4TRC - chains A and B; structure by X-ray diffraction, 2.40 A resolution.

== Chain A (and B) ==
Name: Purine phosphoribosyltransferase (GpT-1)
Source organism: Sulfolobus solfataricus
Notes: EC 2.4.2.-; chain B of this document is another copy of the same molecule, construct and numbering; everything in this record applies to it too
UniProt: Q97W95 (Q97W95_SULSO); residue numbers follow UniProt; this construct covers 1-210
Sequence (210 residues; numbered 1 to 210; the number before each row is that of its first residue):
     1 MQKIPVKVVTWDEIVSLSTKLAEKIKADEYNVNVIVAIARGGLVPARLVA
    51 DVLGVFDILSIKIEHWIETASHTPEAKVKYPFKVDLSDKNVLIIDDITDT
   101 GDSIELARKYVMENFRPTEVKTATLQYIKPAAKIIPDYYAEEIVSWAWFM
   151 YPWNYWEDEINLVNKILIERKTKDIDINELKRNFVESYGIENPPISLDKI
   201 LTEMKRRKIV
Unresolved in the structure: 1
Ligand contacts: adenine (ADE): Ile97, Asp99, Ile128, Trp146, Ala147, Trp148, Phe149, Tyr151

== How chain A and chain B interact ==
Residue-residue contacts (75):
  Trp11(A) with Trp11(B), hydrophobic; Val15(B); Leu48(B), hydrophobic
  Val15(A) with Trp11(B)
  Lys26(A) with Glu203(B), salt bridge; Arg206(B)
  Val34(A) with Tyr80(B)
  Ala39(A) with Ile58(B)
  Arg40(A) with Arg47(B), hydrogen bond (backbone-side chain); Val55(B), hydrogen bond (side chain-backbone); Phe56(B); Ile58(B)
  Leu43(A) with Ile58(B), hydrophobic
  Val44(A) with Arg47(B)
  Arg47(A) with Arg40(B), hydrogen bond (side chain-backbone); Val44(B); Trp153(B), hydrogen bond (side chain-backbone); Asn154(B), hydrogen bond
  Leu48(A) with Trp11(B), hydrophobic; Trp153(B), hydrophobic
  Asp51(A) with Trp153(B); Asn154(B); Tyr155(B), hydrogen bond (side chain-backbone); Trp156(B), hydrogen bond (side chain-backbone); Glu157(B), hydrogen bond (side chain-backbone); Arg207(B), hydrogen bond (backbone-side chain)
  Val52(A) with Trp156(B); Glu203(B); Arg207(B), hydrogen bond (backbone-side chain)
  Leu53(A) with Arg206(B); Arg207(B)
  Gly54(A) with Arg207(B)
  Val55(A) with Arg40(B), hydrogen bond (backbone-side chain)
  Phe56(A) with Arg40(B); Lys62(B), hydrogen bond (backbone-side chain); Glu157(B)
  Asp57(A) with Lys62(B); Lys79(B), salt bridge; Tyr80(B), hydrogen bond
  Ile58(A) with Ala39(B); Arg40(B); Leu43(B), hydrophobic
  Leu59(A) with Ser60(B)
  Ser60(A) with Leu59(B); Ser60(B), hydrogen bond
  Lys62(A) with Phe56(B), hydrogen bond (side chain-backbone); Asp57(B)
  Lys79(A) with Asp57(B), salt bridge
  Tyr80(A) with Val34(B); Asp57(B), hydrogen bond; Val84(B); Leu86(B), hydrophobic; Lys89(B)
  Phe82(A) with Phe82(B), hydrophobic
  Val84(A) with Tyr80(B)
  Leu86(A) with Tyr80(B), hydrophobic
  Lys89(A) with Tyr80(B)
  Trp153(A) with Arg47(B), hydrogen bond (backbone-side chain); Leu48(B), hydrophobic; Asp51(B)
  Asn154(A) with Arg47(B), hydrogen bond; Asp51(B)
  Tyr155(A) with Asp51(B), hydrogen bond (backbone-side chain)
  Trp156(A) with Asp51(B), hydrogen bond (backbone-side chain); Val52(B)
  Glu157(A) with Asp51(B), hydrogen bond (backbone-side chain); Phe56(B)
  Glu203(A) with Lys26(B), salt bridge; Val52(B)
  Arg206(A) with Lys26(B); Leu53(B)
  Arg207(A) with Asp51(B), hydrogen bond (side chain-backbone); Val52(B), hydrogen bond (side chain-backbone); Leu53(B); Gly54(B)
Interface residues without a listed pair, chain A (40 interface residues in all): Glu64, Pro81, Lys83, Asp85, Pro152
Interface residues without a listed pair, chain B (39 interface residues in all): Pro81, Lys83, Asp85, Pro152

== Overview ==
40 residues of chain A and 39 residues of chain B are in contact, with 23 hydrogen bonds and 4 salt bridges.
Polar contacts include Lys26(A)-Glu203(B), Asp57(A)-Lys79(B) and Arg40(A)-Arg47(B). Chain A binds adenine.
Both chains are Purine phosphoribosyltransferase (GpT-1) (Sulfolobus solfataricus). Entry 4TRC (Sulfolobus
solfataricus adenine phosphoribosyltransferase with adenine) was determined by X-ray diffraction, deposited
together with 4TS5 and 4TS7.
